Entry 1HCM (X-ray diffraction, 2.50 A resolution); this record covers chains A and B.

== Chain A (and B) ==
Molecule: Cytochrome CD1 nitrite reductase
Source organism: Paracoccus pantotrophus
Notes: chain B of this document is another copy of the same molecule, construct and numbering; everything in this record applies to it too
Reference sequence: Q9FCQ0 (Q9FCQ0); residues 1-567 here correspond to UniProt positions 30-596 (UniProt number = residue number + 29)
Amino-acid sequence (567 residues; row label = number of the first residue in the row):
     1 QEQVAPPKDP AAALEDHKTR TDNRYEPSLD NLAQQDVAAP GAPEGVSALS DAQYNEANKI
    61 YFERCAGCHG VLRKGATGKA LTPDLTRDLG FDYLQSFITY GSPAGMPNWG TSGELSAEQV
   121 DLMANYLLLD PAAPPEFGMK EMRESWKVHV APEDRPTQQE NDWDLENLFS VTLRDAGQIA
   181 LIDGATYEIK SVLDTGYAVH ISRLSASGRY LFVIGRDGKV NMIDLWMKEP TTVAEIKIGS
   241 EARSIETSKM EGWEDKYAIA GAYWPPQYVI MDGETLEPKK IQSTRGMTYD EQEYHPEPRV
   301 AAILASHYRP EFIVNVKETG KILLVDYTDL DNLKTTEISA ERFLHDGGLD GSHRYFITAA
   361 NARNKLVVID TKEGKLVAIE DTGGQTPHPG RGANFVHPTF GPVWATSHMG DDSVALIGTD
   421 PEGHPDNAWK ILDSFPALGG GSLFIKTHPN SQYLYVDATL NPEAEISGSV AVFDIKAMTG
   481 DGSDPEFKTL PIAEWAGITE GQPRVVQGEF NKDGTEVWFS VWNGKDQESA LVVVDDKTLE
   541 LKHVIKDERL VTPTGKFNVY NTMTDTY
Unresolved in the structure: 1-41 (chain B: 1-38)
Glycans and other covalent adducts: heme c (HEC) linked to C65, C68
Bound ions: heme c Fe: H69, M106; heme d Fe: H200 (together with sulfate ion)
Residues lining bound ligands:
  - heme d (DHE): A76, T77, T172, R174, H200, I201, R203, R216, R243, S244, I245, Y263, A301, A302, I303, H345, R391, L443, F444, Q507, W522, T554, G555, F557
  - heme c (HEC): R64, H69, T77, G78, K79, L81, L89, Y93, L94, F97, I98, S102, A104, G105, M106, P107, W109, L115, M123, L127, Y197, A198

== Interface between chain A and chain B ==
Pairs across the interface - 62 pairs, chain A then chain B:
  E136(A) - Y294(B)
  G138(A) - Q292(B)
  G138(A) - E293(B)
  M139(A) - E291(B)
  M139(A) - Q292(B)  hydrogen bond (backbone-backbone)
  M139(A) - E293(B)  hydrogen bond (backbone-side chain)
  K140(A) - E293(B)  hydrogen bond (backbone-side chain)
  E141(A) - E293(B)
  K279(A) - Q292(B)  hydrogen bond (backbone-side chain)
  K280(A) - Q292(B)
  K280(A) - S339(B)  hydrogen bond
  I281(A) - M287(B)
  I281(A) - Q292(B)  hydrogen bond (backbone-side chain)
  Q282(A) - E337(B)  hydrogen bond
  S283(A) - G286(B)
  R285(A) - Y294(B)
  M287(A) - I281(B)
  E291(A) - M139(B)
  Q292(A) - G138(B)
  Q292(A) - M139(B)  hydrogen bond (backbone-backbone)
  Q292(A) - K279(B)  hydrogen bond (side chain-backbone)
  Q292(A) - K280(B)
  Q292(A) - I281(B)  hydrogen bond (side chain-backbone)
  E293(A) - G138(B)
  E293(A) - M139(B)  hydrogen bond (side chain-backbone)
  E293(A) - K140(B)  hydrogen bond (side chain-backbone)
  E293(A) - E141(B)
  Y294(A) - E136(B)
  Y294(A) - R285(B)
  Y294(A) - Y294(B)
  D329(A) - K375(B)  salt bridge
  D331(A) - E337(B)
  D331(A) - I338(B)
  D331(A) - S339(B)  hydrogen bond (backbone-backbone)
  N332(A) - E337(B)
  N332(A) - I338(B)
  N332(A) - G374(B)
  N332(A) - K375(B)
  N332(A) - L376(B)  hydrogen bond (side chain-backbone)
  L333(A) - T335(B)
  L333(A) - T336(B)
  L333(A) - E337(B)  hydrogen bond (backbone-backbone)
  K334(A) - T335(B)
  K334(A) - T336(B)  hydrogen bond
  T335(A) - L333(B)
  T335(A) - K334(B)
  T335(A) - T335(B)  hydrogen bond (backbone-backbone)
  T336(A) - N332(B)
  T336(A) - L333(B)
  T336(A) - K334(B)
  E337(A) - K280(B)  salt bridge
  E337(A) - Q282(B)
  E337(A) - D331(B)
  E337(A) - N332(B)
  E337(A) - L333(B)  hydrogen bond (backbone-backbone)
  I338(A) - D331(B)
  I338(A) - N332(B)
  S339(A) - D331(B)  hydrogen bond (backbone-backbone)
  G374(A) - N332(B)
  K375(A) - D329(B)  salt bridge
  K375(A) - N332(B)
  L376(A) - N332(B)  hydrogen bond (backbone-side chain)
Other interface residues (no listed pair), chain A (30 interface residues in all): G286
Other interface residues (no listed pair), chain B (31 interface residues in all): S283, R309

== Overview ==
The interface between chain A and chain B involves 30 residues on one side and 31 on the other; the contacts
include 20 hydrogen bonds and 3 salt bridges. Polar pairs include D329(A)-K375(B), E337(A)-K280(B) and
M139(A)-E293(B). Bound to chain A: heme d.
Both chains are Cytochrome CD1 nitrite reductase (Paracoccus pantotrophus). Entry 1HCM (Cytochrome cd1 Nitrite
Reductase, oxidised from from tetragonal crystals) was determined by X-ray diffraction together with 1H9X and
1H9Y from the same study.
